5FQ6 - chains M and O of the 8 polymer chains in the assembly; structure by X-ray diffraction, 2.80 A resolution.

Chain M:
Protein: Susc/raga family tonb-linked outer membrane protein
Source organism: Bacteroides thetaiotaomicron
UniProt: Q8A5H5 (Q8A5H5_BACTN); residue numbers follow UniProt; this construct covers 1-984
Chain sequence (984 residues; numbered 1 to 984; the number before each row is that of its first residue):
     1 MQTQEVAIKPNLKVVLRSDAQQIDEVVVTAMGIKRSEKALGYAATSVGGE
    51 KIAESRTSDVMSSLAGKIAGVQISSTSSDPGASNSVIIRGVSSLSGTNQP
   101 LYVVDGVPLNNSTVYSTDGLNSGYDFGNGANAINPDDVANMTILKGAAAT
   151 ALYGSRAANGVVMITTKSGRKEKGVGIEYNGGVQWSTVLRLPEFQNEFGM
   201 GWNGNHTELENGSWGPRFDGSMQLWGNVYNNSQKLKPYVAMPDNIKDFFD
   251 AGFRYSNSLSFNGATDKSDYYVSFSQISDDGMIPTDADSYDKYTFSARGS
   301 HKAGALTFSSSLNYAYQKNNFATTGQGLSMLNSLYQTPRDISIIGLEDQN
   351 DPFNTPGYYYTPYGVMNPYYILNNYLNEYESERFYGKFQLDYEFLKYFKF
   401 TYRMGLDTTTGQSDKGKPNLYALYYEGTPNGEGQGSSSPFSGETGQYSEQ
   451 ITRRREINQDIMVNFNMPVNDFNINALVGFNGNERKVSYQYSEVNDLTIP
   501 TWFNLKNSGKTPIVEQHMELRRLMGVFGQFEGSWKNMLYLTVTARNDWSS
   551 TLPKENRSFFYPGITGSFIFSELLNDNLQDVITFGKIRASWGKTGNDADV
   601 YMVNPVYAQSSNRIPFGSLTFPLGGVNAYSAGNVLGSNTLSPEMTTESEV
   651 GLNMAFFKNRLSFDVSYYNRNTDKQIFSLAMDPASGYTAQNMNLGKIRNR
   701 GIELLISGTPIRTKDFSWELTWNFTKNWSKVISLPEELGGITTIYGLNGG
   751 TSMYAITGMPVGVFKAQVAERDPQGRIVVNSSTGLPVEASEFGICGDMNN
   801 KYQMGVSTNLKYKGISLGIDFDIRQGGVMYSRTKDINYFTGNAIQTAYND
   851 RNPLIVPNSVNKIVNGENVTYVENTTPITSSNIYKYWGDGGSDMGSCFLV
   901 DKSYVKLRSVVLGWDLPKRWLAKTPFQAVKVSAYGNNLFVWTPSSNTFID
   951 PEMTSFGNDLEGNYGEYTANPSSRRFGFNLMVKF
Unresolved in the structure: 1-36
Bound ions: Ca2+: D280, G281, I283, T285, D288; Na+: A631, N633 (shared with 1 residue of chain L)
Small-molecule neighbours: 3-decanoyloxypropyl decanoate (KR0): Y402, M404, I457, Q459, I461, F480, G482, N483, E484, M524

Chain O:
Protein: BT_2261
Source organism: Bacteroides thetaiotaomicron
Chain sequence (10 residues; numbered 1 to 10; the number before each row is that of its first residue):
     1 GGGGGGGGGG

How chain M and chain O interact:
Pairs across the interface - 22 pairs, chain M then chain O:
  L120(M) - G3(O)
  L120(M) - G4(O)
  W202(M) - G10(O)
  E210(M) - G10(O)
  N211(M) - G9(O)  hydrogen bond (side chain-backbone)
  Q326(M) - G4(O)  hydrogen bond (side chain-backbone)
  Q326(M) - G5(O)
  Q326(M) - G6(O)  hydrogen bond (side chain-backbone)
  Y363(M) - G9(O)
  F616(M) - G4(O)
  F616(M) - G5(O)
  T743(M) - G1(O)
  G746(M) - G1(O)
  G746(M) - G2(O)
  G746(M) - G3(O)  hydrogen bond (backbone-backbone)
  L747(M) - G1(O)
  L747(M) - G3(O)
  N748(M) - G1(O)  hydrogen bond (backbone-backbone)
  N748(M) - G2(O)
  N748(M) - G3(O)  hydrogen bond (backbone-backbone)
  S752(M) - G1(O)
  F839(M) - G8(O)
Other interface residues (no listed pair), chain M (15 interface residues in all): R613, Y967

Summary:
The interface between chain M and chain O involves 15 residues on one side and 9 on the other; the contacts
include 6 hydrogen bonds. Among the polar pairs are N211(M)-G9(O), Q326(M)-G4(O) and Q326(M)-G6(O). Chain M
binds 3-decanoyloxypropyl decanoate.
Chain M is Susc/raga family tonb-linked outer membrane protein and chain O is BT_2261, both from Bacteroides
thetaiotaomicron; the structure, Crystal structure of the SusCD complex BT2261-2264 from Bacteroides
thetaiotaomicron, was determined by X-ray diffraction, deposited together with 5FQ7, 5FQ8 and 5T4Y.
